Entry 6K1K (X-ray diffraction, 2.20 A resolution); this record covers chains A and I of the 10 polymer chains in the assembly.

# Chain A
Molecule: Histone H3.1
Source organism: Homo sapiens
UniProt: P68431 (H31_HUMAN); residues 0-135 here correspond to UniProt positions 1-136 (UniProt number = residue number + 1)
Chain sequence (139 residues; numbered -3 to 135; the number before each row is that of its first residue; numbers below 1 keep their minus sign (Gly-3 is residue -3)):
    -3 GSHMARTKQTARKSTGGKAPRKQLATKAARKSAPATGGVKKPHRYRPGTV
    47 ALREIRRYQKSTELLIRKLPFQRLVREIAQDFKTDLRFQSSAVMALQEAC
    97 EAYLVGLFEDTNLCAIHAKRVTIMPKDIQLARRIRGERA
Unresolved in the structure: -3 to 37
Sequence notes: expression tag (-3 to -1)
Bound ions: Mn2+: Asp77 (shared with 1 residue of chain H)
Curated features (UniProtKB/Swiss-Prot):
  - modified residue: Arg2 (Asymmetric dimethylarginine), Thr3 (Phosphothreonine), Lys4 (Allysine), Gln5 (5-glutamyl dopamine), Thr6 (Phosphothreonine), Arg8 (Citrulline), Lys9 (N6,N6,N6-trimethyllysine), Ser10 (ADP-ribosylserine), Thr11 (Phosphothreonine), Lys14 (N6-(2-hydroxyisobutyryl)lysine), Arg17 (Asymmetric dimethylarginine), Lys18 (N6-(2-hydroxyisobutyryl)lysine), Lys23 (N6-(2-hydroxyisobutyryl)lysine), Arg26 (Citrulline), Lys27 (N6,N6,N6-trimethyllysine), Ser28 (ADP-ribosylserine), Lys36 (N6,N6,N6-trimethyllysine), Lys37 (N6-methyllysine), Tyr41 (Phosphotyrosine), Lys56 (N6,N6,N6-trimethyllysine) and 8 more in UniProt
  - lipidation: Lys18 (N6-decanoyllysine)

# Chain I
Molecule: 145-nt DNA strand
Source organism: Homo sapiens
Sequence (145 nucleotides; each row starts with the number of its first residue; numbers below 1 keep their minus sign (DA-72 is residue -72)):
   -72 ATCACAATCCCGGTGCCGAGGCCGCTCAATTGGTCGTAGACAGCTCTAGC
   -22 ACCGCTTAAACGCACGTACGGAATCCGTACGTGCGTTTAAGCGGTGCTAG
    28 AGCTGTCTACGACCAATTGAGCGGCCTCGGCACCGGGATTGTGAT
Bound ions: Mn2+ site 1 near DG-61 (its only coordinating residue here); Mn2+ site 2 near DG-53 (its only coordinating residue here); Mn2+ site 3 near DG-34 (its only coordinating residue here); K+: DT-26, DA-25; Mn2+ site 4 near DG-3 (its only coordinating residue here); Mn2+ site 5 near DG50 (its only coordinating residue here); Mn2+ site 6 near DG62 (its only coordinating residue here)

# Chain A / chain I interface
Pairs across the interface (25):
  Arg40(A) - DC-8(I)  base contact
  Arg40(A) - DG70(I)  sugar contact
  Tyr41(A) - DT69(I)  phosphate contact
  Tyr41(A) - DG70(I)  phosphate contact
  Arg42(A) - DA-5(I)  salt bridge to the phosphate
  Arg42(A) - DG70(I)  hydrogen bond to the phosphate
  Pro43(A) - DA-5(I)  sugar contact
  Thr45(A) - DT69(I)  phosphate contact
  Thr45(A) - DG70(I)  hydrogen bond to the phosphate
  Arg63(A) - DA-14(I)  hydrogen bond to the phosphate
  Arg63(A) - DA-13(I)  phosphate contact
  Arg72(A) - DC-23(I)  salt bridge to the phosphate
  Arg83(A) - DG-24(I)  phosphate contact
  Arg83(A) - DC-23(I)  sugar contact
  Phe84(A) - DG-24(I)  sugar contact
  Phe84(A) - DC-23(I)  hydrogen bond to the phosphate
  Gln85(A) - DG-24(I)  phosphate contact
  Ser86(A) - DG-24(I)  hydrogen bond to the phosphate
  Arg116(A) - DG-3(I)  phosphate contact
  Arg116(A) - DG-2(I)  phosphate contact
  Val117(A) - DG-3(I)  hydrogen bond to the phosphate
  Thr118(A) - DC-4(I)  hydrogen bond to the phosphate
  Thr118(A) - DG-3(I)  hydrogen bond to the phosphate
  Met120(A) - DG-3(I)  phosphate contact
  Met120(A) - DG-2(I)  phosphate contact
Interface residues without a listed pair, chain A (17 interface residues in all): His39, Lys115
Interface residues without a listed pair, chain I (12 interface residues in all): DA71

# Overview
Chain A and chain I form an interface of 17 and 12 residues respectively, with 8 hydrogen bonds and 2 salt
bridges. Polar pairs include Arg42(A)-DG70(I), Thr45(A)-DG70(I) and Arg63(A)-DA-14(I). DT-26(I) and DA-25(I)
coordinate K+.
Chain A is Histone H3.1 and chain I is a 145-nt DNA strand, both from Homo sapiens; the structure, Human
nucleosome core particle with H2A.X S139E variant, was determined by X-ray diffraction together with 6IPU,
6JXD, 6K1I and 6K1J from the same study.
